Entry 5D1Z (X-ray diffraction, 3.17 A resolution); this record covers chains D and I of the 10 polymer chains in the assembly.

Chain D:
Protein: D4-10 Heavy Chain
Source organism: Homo sapiens
Chain sequence (270 residues; each row starts with the number of its first residue):
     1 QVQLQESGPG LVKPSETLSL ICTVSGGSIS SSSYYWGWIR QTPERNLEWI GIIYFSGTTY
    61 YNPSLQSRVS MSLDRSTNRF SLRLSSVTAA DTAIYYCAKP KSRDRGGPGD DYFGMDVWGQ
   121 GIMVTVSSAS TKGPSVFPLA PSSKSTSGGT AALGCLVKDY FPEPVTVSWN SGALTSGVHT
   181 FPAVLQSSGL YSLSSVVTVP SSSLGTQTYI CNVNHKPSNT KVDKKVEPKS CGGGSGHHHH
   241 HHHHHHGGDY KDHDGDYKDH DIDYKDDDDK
Unresolved in the structure: 231-270
Disulfide bonds: Cys22-Cys97, Cys155-Cys211

Chain I:
Protein: Iron-regulated surface determinant protein B
Source organism: Staphylococcus aureus (strain MSSA476)
UniProt: Q6GA86 (ISDB_STAAS); residues 115-269 here = UniProt positions 115-269
Chain sequence (157 residues; each row starts with the number of its first residue):
   113 GPAKATNNTY PILNQELREA IKNPAIKDKD HSAPNSRPID FEMKKKDGTQ QFYHYASSVK
   173 PARVIFTDSK PEIELGLQSG QFWRKFEVYE GDKKLPIKLV SYDTVKDYAY IRFSVSNGTK
   233 AVKIVSSTHF NNKEEKYDYT LMEFAQPIYN SADKFKT
Unresolved in the structure: 113-118, 268-269
Sequence notes: expression tag (113-114)

How chain D and chain I interact:
Residue-residue contacts (33):
  Ser31(D) - Phe242(I)
  Ser33(D) - Phe242(I)
  Tyr34(D) - Thr240(I)  hydrogen bond
  Tyr34(D) - Phe242(I)
  Tyr34(D) - Glu247(I)
  Tyr34(D) - Tyr249(I)  hydrogen bond
  Tyr54(D) - Phe164(I)
  Tyr54(D) - Tyr165(I)
  Phe55(D) - Phe194(I)  hydrophobic
  Phe55(D) - His241(I)
  Phe55(D) - Phe242(I)  hydrophobic
  Ser56(D) - Tyr165(I)  hydrogen bond
  Ser56(D) - Ser191(I)  hydrogen bond (backbone-side chain)
  Ser56(D) - Phe194(I)
  Thr58(D) - Tyr165(I)
  Thr58(D) - Ser169(I)  hydrogen bond
  Thr58(D) - Gln190(I)
  Thr58(D) - Ser191(I)
  Thr59(D) - Ala168(I)
  Tyr60(D) - Gln162(I)  hydrogen bond
  Tyr60(D) - Phe164(I)
  Tyr60(D) - Tyr167(I)
  Tyr60(D) - Ala168(I)  hydrophobic
  Arg75(D) - Phe194(I)
  Arg103(D) - Glu247(I)  salt bridge
  Pro108(D) - Phe242(I)
  Pro108(D) - Asn243(I)
  Pro108(D) - Glu247(I)
  Gly109(D) - Glu247(I)
  Asp110(D) - Tyr165(I)
  Asp110(D) - Glu247(I)  hydrogen bond (backbone-side chain)
  Asp110(D) - Tyr249(I)  hydrogen bond
  Tyr112(D) - Phe164(I)  hydrophobic
Other interface residues (no listed pair), chain D (16 interface residues in all): Gly57
The authors on this interface:
  - epitope / paratope residues, chain I: Tyr165(I)
  - hot spots on chain I (mutagenesis) - Y165R: abolished binding to D4-10 Heavy Chain (chain D)

In short:
Chain D and chain I form an interface of 16 and 15 residues respectively; the contacts include 8 hydrogen
bonds and 1 salt bridge. Among the polar pairs are Arg103(D)-Glu247(I), Tyr34(D)-Thr240(I) and
Tyr34(D)-Tyr249(I). The paper reports that Y165R of chain I abolishes binding to D4-10 Heavy Chain (chain D);
the epitope/paratope residue Tyr165(I).
Chain D is D4-10 Heavy Chain (Homo sapiens) and chain I is Iron-regulated surface determinant protein B
(Staphylococcus aureus (strain MSSA476)); the structure, IsdB NEAT1 bound by clone D4-10, was determined by
X-ray diffraction together with 5D1X from the same study.
